Entry 5FGE (X-ray diffraction, 2.60 A resolution); this record covers chains I and Y of the 28 polymer chains in the assembly.

[Chain I]
Molecule: Proteasome subunit beta type-3
From: Saccharomyces cerevisiae (strain ATCC 204508 / S288c)
Notes: EC 3.4.25.1
UniProt: P25451 (PSB3_YEAST); residues 0-204 here correspond to UniProt positions 1-205 (UniProt number = residue number + 1)
Sequence (205 residues; numbered 0 to 204; the number before each row is that of its first residue; numbering starts at 0):
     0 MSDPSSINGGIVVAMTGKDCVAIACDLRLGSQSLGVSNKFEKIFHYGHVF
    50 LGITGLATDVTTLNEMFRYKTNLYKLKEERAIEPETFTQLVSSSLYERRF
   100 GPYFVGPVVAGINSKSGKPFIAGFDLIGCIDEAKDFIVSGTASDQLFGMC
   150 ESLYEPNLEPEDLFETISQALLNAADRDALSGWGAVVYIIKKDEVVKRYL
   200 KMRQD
Unresolved in the structure: 0
Curated features (UniProtKB/Swiss-Prot):
  - modified residue: Ser30 (Phosphoserine)
  - cross-link: Lys69 (Glycyl lysine isopeptide (Lys-Gly) (interchain with G-Cter in ubiquitin))
Bound ions: Mg2+ site 1: Asp177, Ser180; Mg2+ site 2: Asp204 (shared with Ala165(Y), Asp168(Y), Ser171(Y) of chain Y)
Small-molecule neighbours: CARFILZOMIB, bound form (3BV; N-{(2S)-2-[(morpholin-4-ylacetyl)amino]-4-phenylbutanoyl}-L-leucyl-N-[(2R,3S,4S)-1,3-dihydroxy-2,6-dimethylheptan-4-yl]-L-phenylalaninamide): Ser4, Arg98, Asp124, Leu125, Ile126, Cys128

[Chain Y]
Molecule: Proteasome subunit beta type-5
From: Saccharomyces cerevisiae (strain ATCC 204508 / S288c)
Notes: EC 3.4.25.1
UniProt: P30656 (PSB5_YEAST); residues -5 to 212 here correspond to UniProt positions 70-287 (UniProt number = residue number + 75)
Sequence (218 residues; row label = number of the first residue in the row; numbers below 1 keep their minus sign (Ile-5 is residue -5)):
    -5 IKIATGATTLAFRFQGGIIVAVDSRATAGNWVASQTVKKVIEINPFLLGT
    45 MAGGAADCQFWETWLGSQCRLHELREKERISVAAASKILSNLVYQYKGAG
    95 LSMGTMICGYTRKEGPTIYYVDSDGTRLKGDIFCVGSGQTFAYGVLDSNY
   145 KWDLSVEDALYLGKRSILAAAHRDAYSGGSVNLYHVTEDGWIYHGNHDVG
   195 ELFWKVKEEEGSFNNVIG
Differences from the reference sequence: engineered mutation Thr-1 (His74 in P30656), Ala1 (Thr76 in P30656)
Bound ions: Mg2+: Ala165, Asp168, Ser171 (shared with Asp204(I) of chain I)
What the authors report for this chain:
  - catalytic residues: Asp17, Lys33
  - catalytic residues: Gly47 (proposed by the authors, not directly observed)
  - mutagenesis - K33A: decreased catalytic activity
  - mutagenesis - D17N: decreased growth
  - mutagenesis - D17N: decreased catalytic activity on Suc-LLVY-AMC

[How chain I and chain Y interact]
Residue-residue contacts (45):
  Arg27(I) with Ala169(Y)
  Ser32(I) with Arg167(Y); Asp168(Y); Ala169(Y), hydrogen bond (backbone-backbone); Tyr170(Y)
  Leu33(I) with Phe135(Y), hydrophobic; Arg167(Y)
  Gly34(I) with Arg167(Y), hydrogen bond (backbone-side chain)
  Val35(I) with Arg167(Y)
  Asn37(I) with Asn209(Y), hydrogen bond (side chain-backbone); Val210(Y)
  Lys38(I) with Asn209(Y), hydrogen bond (side chain-backbone)
  Gln144(I) with Trp25(Y)
  Asp175(I) with Gln29(Y), hydrogen bond (backbone-side chain)
  Arg176(I) with Asn24(Y); Trp25(Y); Val26(Y), hydrogen bond (side chain-backbone); Ala27(Y), hydrogen bond (side chain-backbone); Ser28(Y)
  Asp177(I) with Asn24(Y); Val26(Y)
  Ala178(I) with Asn24(Y), hydrogen bond (backbone-backbone); Val26(Y); Ala169(Y); Tyr170(Y), hydrophobic
  Leu179(I) with Asn24(Y); Tyr170(Y)
  Trp182(I) with His166(Y), hydrogen bond (side chain-backbone); Arg167(Y)
  Lys200(I) with Trp198(Y)
  Met201(I) with Trp198(Y)
  Arg202(I) with Gly173(Y), hydrogen bond (side chain-backbone); Asp192(Y), salt bridge; Val193(Y); Gly194(Y)
  Gln203(I) with His166(Y), hydrogen bond (backbone-side chain); Phe197(Y); Trp198(Y); Val210(Y)
  Asp204(I) with Arg19(Y), salt bridge; Ala165(Y); Ser171(Y); Gly172(Y); Gly173(Y), hydrogen bond (side chain-backbone); Val193(Y)
Other interface residues (no listed pair), chain I (21 interface residues in all): Ser5, Gln31
Other interface residues (no listed pair), chain Y (25 interface residues in all): Ile211

[In short]
Chain I and chain Y form an interface of 21 and 25 residues respectively; the contacts include 12 hydrogen
bonds and 2 salt bridges. Polar contacts include Arg202(I)-Asp192(Y), Asp204(I)-Arg19(Y) and
Gly34(I)-Arg167(Y). Bound to chain I: CARFILZOMIB, bound form. The paper reports catalytic residues Asp17(Y),
Lys33(Y) and Gly47(Y); K33A of chain Y reduces catalytic activity.
Here chain I is Proteasome subunit beta type-3 and chain Y is Proteasome subunit beta type-5, both from
Saccharomyces cerevisiae (strain ATCC 204508 / S288c). Entry 5FGE (Yeast 20S proteasome beta5-H(-2)T-T1A
double mutant in complex with Carfilzomib) was determined by X-ray diffraction, deposited together with 5CZ4,
5CZ5, 5CZ6, 5CZ7, 5CZ8, 5CZ9 and 16 further entries.
